6GWJ - chains B and K of the 3 polymer chains in the assembly; structure by X-ray diffraction, 1.95 A resolution.

== Chain B ==
Protein: EKC/KEOPS complex subunit LAGE3
From: Homo sapiens
UniProt: Q14657 (LAGE3_HUMAN); residues 1-143 here = UniProt positions 1-143
Amino-acid sequence (143 residues; numbered 1 to 143; the number before each row is that of its first residue):
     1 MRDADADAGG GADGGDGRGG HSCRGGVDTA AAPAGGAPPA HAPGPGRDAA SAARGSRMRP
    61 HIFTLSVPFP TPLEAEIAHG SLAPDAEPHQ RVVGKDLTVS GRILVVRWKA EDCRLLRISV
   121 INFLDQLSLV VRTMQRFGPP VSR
Disordered / not traced: 1-59
UniProt features mapped onto this chain:
  - natural variant: V106 (V106F: In GAMOS2), F137 (F137S: In GAMOS2)

== Chain K ==
Protein: Probable tRNA N6-adenosine threonylcarbamoyltransferase
From: Homo sapiens
Notes: EC 2.3.1.234
UniProt: Q9NPF4 (OSGEP_HUMAN); residues 1-335 here = UniProt positions 1-335
Amino-acid sequence (335 residues; each row starts with the number of its first residue):
     1 MPAVLGFEGS ANKIGVGVVR DGKVLANPRR TYVTPPGTGF LPGDTARHHR AVILDLLQEA
    61 LTESGLTSQD IDCIAYTKGP GMGAPLVSVA VVARTVAQLW NKPLVGVNHC IGHIEMGRLI
   121 TGATSPTVLY VSGGNTQVIA YSEHRYRIFG ETIDIAVGNC LDRFARVLKI SNDPSPGYNI
   181 EQMAKRGKKL VELPYTVKGM DVSFSGILSF IEDVAHRMLA TGECTPEDLC FSLQETVFAM
   241 LVEITERAMA HCGSQEALIV GGVGCNVRLQ EMMATMCQER GARLFATDER FCIDNGAMIA
   301 QAGWEMFRAG HRTPLSDSGV TQRYRTDEVE VTWRD
Disordered / not traced: 1
Ion coordination: Mg2+ near D294 (its only coordinating residue here)
UniProt features mapped onto this chain:
  - binding site (a divalent metal cation): H109, H113, Y130, D294
  - binding site (substrate): Y130 to G134, D162, G177, E181, N266
  - natural variant: I14 (I14F: In GAMOS3), K78 (K78E: In GAMOS3), V107 (V107M: In GAMOS3), C110 (C110R: In GAMOS3), I111 (I111T: In GAMOS3), I139 (I139T: In GAMOS3), G177 (G177A: In GAMOS3), K198 (K198R: In GAMOS3), R247 (R247Q: In GAMOS3), R280 (R280C: In GAMOS3; R280H: In GAMOS3; R280L: In GAMOS3), R325 (R325Q: In GAMOS3; R325W: In GAMOS3)

== How chain B and chain K interact ==
Contacting residue pairs (54):
  E76(B) with Q98(K)
  I77(B) with Q98(K), hydrogen bond (backbone-side chain)
  G80(B) with Q98(K); L315(K)
  S81(B) with V91(K); R94(K), hydrogen bond (backbone-side chain); T95(K), hydrogen bond; Q98(K), hydrogen bond
  P84(B) with R94(K); L315(K); S318(K); G319(K)
  D85(B) with V87(K); R94(K), salt bridge; G319(K); V320(K), hydrogen bond (side chain-backbone)
  D125(B) with R50(K), salt bridge
  Q126(B) with R50(K); A84(K); V87(K); S88(K), hydrogen bond; V91(K)
  L129(B) with R50(K); I53(K), hydrophobic; S88(K); V91(K), hydrophobic; V92(K), hydrophobic
  V130(B) with V91(K), hydrophobic; T95(K)
  R132(B) with R50(K), hydrogen bond (side chain-backbone); L54(K)
  T133(B) with L54(K); V92(K); T95(K); V96(K); L99(K)
  M134(B) with T95(K); L99(K), hydrophobic
  R136(B) with L54(K); D55(K), salt bridge; Q58(K)
  F137(B) with L54(K); L57(K), hydrophobic; Q58(K); L99(K); W100(K), hydrogen bond (backbone-side chain)
  P140(B) with L99(K)
  V141(B) with Q69(K); L99(K), hydrogen bond (backbone-backbone); W100(K); N101(K)
  R143(B) with Q98(K), hydrogen bond (side chain-backbone); L99(K), hydrogen bond (side chain-backbone); N101(K)
Interface residues without a listed pair, chain B (21 interface residues in all): L82, G138, P139
Interface residues without a listed pair, chain K (24 interface residues in all): L61

== Summary ==
Chain B and chain K form an interface of 21 and 24 residues respectively; the contacts include 11 hydrogen
bonds and 3 salt bridges. Among the polar pairs are D85(B)-R94(K), D125(B)-R50(K) and R136(B)-D55(K).
Here chain B is EKC/KEOPS complex subunit LAGE3 and chain K is Probable tRNA N6-adenosine
threonylcarbamoyltransferase, both from Homo sapiens. Entry 6GWJ (Human OSGEP / LAGE3 / GON7 complex) was
determined by X-ray diffraction.
